8ZGE - chains U and V of the 4 polymer chains in the assembly; structure by electron microscopy, 3.40 A resolution.

[Chain U (and V)]
Molecule: Procollagen galactosyltransferase 1
Organism: Homo sapiens
Notes: EC 2.4.1.50; chain V of this document is another copy of the same molecule, construct and numbering; everything in this record applies to it too
Reference sequence: Q8NBJ5 (GT251_HUMAN); numbering as in UniProt (aligned over 30-622)
Amino-acid sequence (653 residues; numbered -27 to 625; the number before each row is that of its first residue; numbers below 1 keep their minus sign (Met-27 is residue -27)):
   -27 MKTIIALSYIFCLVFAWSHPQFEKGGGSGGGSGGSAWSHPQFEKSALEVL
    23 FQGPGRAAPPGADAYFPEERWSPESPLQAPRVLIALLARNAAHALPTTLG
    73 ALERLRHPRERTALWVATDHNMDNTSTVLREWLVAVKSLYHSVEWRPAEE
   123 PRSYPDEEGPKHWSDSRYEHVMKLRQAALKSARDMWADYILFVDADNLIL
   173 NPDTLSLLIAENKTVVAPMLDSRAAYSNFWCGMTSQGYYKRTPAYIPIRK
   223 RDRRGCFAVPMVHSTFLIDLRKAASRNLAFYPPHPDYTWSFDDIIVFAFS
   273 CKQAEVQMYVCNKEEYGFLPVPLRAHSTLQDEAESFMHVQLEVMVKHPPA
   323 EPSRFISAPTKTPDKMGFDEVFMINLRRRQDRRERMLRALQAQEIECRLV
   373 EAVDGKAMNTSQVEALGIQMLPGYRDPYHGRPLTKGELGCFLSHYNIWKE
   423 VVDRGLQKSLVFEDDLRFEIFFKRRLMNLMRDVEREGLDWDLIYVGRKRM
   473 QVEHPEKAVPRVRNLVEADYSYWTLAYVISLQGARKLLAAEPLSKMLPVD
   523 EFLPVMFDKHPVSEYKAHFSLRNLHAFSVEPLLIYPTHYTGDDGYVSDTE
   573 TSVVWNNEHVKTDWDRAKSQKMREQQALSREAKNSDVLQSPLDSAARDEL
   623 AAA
Unresolved in the structure: -27 to 35, 623-625
Construct notes: initiating methionine (-27); expression tag (-26 to 29, 623-625)
Disulfides: Cys228-Cys283
Covalently attached groups: N-acetylglucosamine (NAG) linked to Asn184
Ion coordination: Mn2+ site 1 near Asp168 (its only coordinating residue here); Mn2+ site 2: Asp437 (together with UDP)
Ligand contacts:
  - galactose-uridine-5'-diphosphate (GDU): Leu59, Ala60, Arg61, Asp91, His92, Tyr126, Trp135, Arg139, Tyr140, His142, Val143, Arg147, Asp166, Ala167, Asp168, His235, Ser236, Asp264, Asp265, Ile266, Pro294
  - UDP (uridine-5'-diphosphate): Ile346, Leu348, Arg354, Ala374, Val375, Asp376, Gly377, Lys378, Gly408, Gly411, Cys412, Ser415, Glu435, Asp437, Tyr567, Val568, Ser569, Asp570, Thr571
Curated features (UniProtKB/Swiss-Prot):
  - motif: Arg619 to Leu622 (Endoplasmic reticulum retention motif)
  - glycosylation (N-linked (GlcNAc...) asparagine): Asn96, Asn184, Asn381
  - natural variant: Leu151 (L151R: In BSVD3), Ala154 (A154P: In BSVD3), Gly377 (G377R: In BSVD3)
  - mutagenesis: Asp166 (D166A: Loss of galactosyltransferase activity; when associated with A-168), Asp168 (D168A: Loss of galactosyltransferase activity; when associated with A-166), Pro292 (P292N: Small decrease of galactosyltransferase activity), Asp336 (D336S: Small decrease of galactosyltransferase activity), Asp461 (D461A: Loss of galactosyltransferase activity; when associated with A-463), Asp463 (D463A: Loss of galactosyltransferase activity; when associated with A-461), Asp585 (D585A: No effect on galactosyltransferase activity; when associated with A-587), Asp587 (D587A: No effect on galactosyltransferase activity; when associated with A-585)
Reported in the primary citation:
  - post-translational modification sites: Asn184
  - self-association interface (contacts with another copy of this molecule); pairs are residue here / residue on that copy: Glu46-Lys185, Gln50-Arg243 (hydrogen bond), Gln50-Arg248 (hydrogen bond), Glu82-Arg248 (salt bridge)
  - contacts within the chain: Arg53-Asp160
  - Mn2+ coordination: Asp168, Asp437
  - binding site for galactose-uridine-5'-diphosphate: Leu59, Ala60, Tyr126, Trp135, Arg139, Arg147, Ser236, Asp264, Asp265
  - mutagenesis - Y126A, R139A, R147A, D166A, D168A: decreased catalytic activity
  - binding site for UDP: Arg354, Gly377, Ser415, Thr571
  - mutagenesis - R354A, E435A, D437A, T571A: abolished catalytic activity
  - catalytic residues: Asp522 (proposed by the authors, not directly observed)
  - disease-associated variants - L151R, A154P, G377R: decreased catalytic activity (proposed by the authors, not directly observed)

[Interface between chain U and chain V]
Pairs across the interface - 40 pairs, chain U then chain V:
  Arg42(U) - Gln279(V)
  Glu46(U) - Asn184(V)
  Ser47(U) - Lys244(V)
  Ser47(U) - Ala246(V)
  Pro48(U) - Ala245(V)  hydrogen bond (backbone-backbone)
  Leu49(U) - Arg243(V)
  Leu49(U) - Lys244(V)
  Gln50(U) - Arg243(V)  hydrogen bond (backbone-backbone)
  Gln50(U) - Lys244(V)
  Gln50(U) - Arg248(V)  hydrogen bond
  Arg53(U) - Arg53(V)
  Arg53(U) - Trp158(V)
  Val54(U) - Trp158(V)
  Glu82(U) - Arg248(V)  salt bridge
  His113(U) - Asp156(V)
  His113(U) - Trp158(V)
  Asp156(U) - His113(V)
  Met157(U) - Met157(V)
  Met157(U) - Trp158(V)  hydrophobic
  Trp158(U) - Arg53(V)
  Trp158(U) - Val54(V)
  Trp158(U) - His113(V)
  Trp158(U) - Met157(V)  hydrophobic
  Trp158(U) - Trp158(V)
  Trp158(U) - Ala159(V)  hydrophobic
  Ala159(U) - Trp158(V)  hydrophobic
  Asn184(U) - Glu46(V)
  Arg243(U) - Leu49(V)
  Arg243(U) - Gln50(V)  hydrogen bond (backbone-backbone)
  Lys244(U) - Ser47(V)
  Lys244(U) - Leu49(V)
  Lys244(U) - Gln50(V)
  Ala245(U) - Pro48(V)  hydrogen bond (backbone-backbone)
  Ala246(U) - Ser47(V)
  Arg248(U) - Gln50(V)  hydrogen bond
  Arg248(U) - Glu82(V)  salt bridge
  Lys274(U) - Arg42(V)
  Glu277(U) - Ser44(V)
  Gln279(U) - Glu41(V)
  Gln279(U) - Arg42(V)
Also at the interface, not in a pair above, chain U (32 interface residues in all): Glu41, Ser44, Arg83, Thr84, Ala85, Lys185, Thr186, Thr206, Leu242
Also at the interface, not in a pair above, chain V (33 interface residues in all): Ala36, Arg83, Thr84, Ala85, Lys185, Thr186, Ala230, Leu242, Lys274, Glu277

[Summary]
32 residues of chain U face 33 of chain V across their interface; the contacts include 6 hydrogen bonds and 2
salt bridges. Polar pairs include Glu82(U)-Arg248(V), Gln50(U)-Arg248(V) and Pro48(U)-Ala245(V). The paper
reports the catalytic residue Asp522(U); Y126A, R139A and R147A of chain U, among others, reduce catalytic
activity; 12 substitutions were tested in all.
Both chains are Procollagen galactosyltransferase 1 (Homo sapiens). Entry 8ZGE (Human lysine O-link
glycosylation complex, LH3/ColGalT1 tetramer with bound UDP-galactose) was determined by electron microscopy,
deposited together with 8ZGC, 8ZGG and 8ZGH.
